8IYL - chains J and E of the 42 polymer chains in the assembly; structure by electron microscopy, 3.00 A resolution.

== Chain J (and E) ==
Molecule: Tip attachment protein J
Organism: Escherichia phage lambda
Notes: chain E of this document is another copy of the same molecule, construct and numbering; everything in this record applies to it too
UniProt: P03749 (TIPJ_LAMBD); residue numbers follow UniProt; this construct covers 1-1132
Sequence (1132 residues; row label = number of the first residue in the row):
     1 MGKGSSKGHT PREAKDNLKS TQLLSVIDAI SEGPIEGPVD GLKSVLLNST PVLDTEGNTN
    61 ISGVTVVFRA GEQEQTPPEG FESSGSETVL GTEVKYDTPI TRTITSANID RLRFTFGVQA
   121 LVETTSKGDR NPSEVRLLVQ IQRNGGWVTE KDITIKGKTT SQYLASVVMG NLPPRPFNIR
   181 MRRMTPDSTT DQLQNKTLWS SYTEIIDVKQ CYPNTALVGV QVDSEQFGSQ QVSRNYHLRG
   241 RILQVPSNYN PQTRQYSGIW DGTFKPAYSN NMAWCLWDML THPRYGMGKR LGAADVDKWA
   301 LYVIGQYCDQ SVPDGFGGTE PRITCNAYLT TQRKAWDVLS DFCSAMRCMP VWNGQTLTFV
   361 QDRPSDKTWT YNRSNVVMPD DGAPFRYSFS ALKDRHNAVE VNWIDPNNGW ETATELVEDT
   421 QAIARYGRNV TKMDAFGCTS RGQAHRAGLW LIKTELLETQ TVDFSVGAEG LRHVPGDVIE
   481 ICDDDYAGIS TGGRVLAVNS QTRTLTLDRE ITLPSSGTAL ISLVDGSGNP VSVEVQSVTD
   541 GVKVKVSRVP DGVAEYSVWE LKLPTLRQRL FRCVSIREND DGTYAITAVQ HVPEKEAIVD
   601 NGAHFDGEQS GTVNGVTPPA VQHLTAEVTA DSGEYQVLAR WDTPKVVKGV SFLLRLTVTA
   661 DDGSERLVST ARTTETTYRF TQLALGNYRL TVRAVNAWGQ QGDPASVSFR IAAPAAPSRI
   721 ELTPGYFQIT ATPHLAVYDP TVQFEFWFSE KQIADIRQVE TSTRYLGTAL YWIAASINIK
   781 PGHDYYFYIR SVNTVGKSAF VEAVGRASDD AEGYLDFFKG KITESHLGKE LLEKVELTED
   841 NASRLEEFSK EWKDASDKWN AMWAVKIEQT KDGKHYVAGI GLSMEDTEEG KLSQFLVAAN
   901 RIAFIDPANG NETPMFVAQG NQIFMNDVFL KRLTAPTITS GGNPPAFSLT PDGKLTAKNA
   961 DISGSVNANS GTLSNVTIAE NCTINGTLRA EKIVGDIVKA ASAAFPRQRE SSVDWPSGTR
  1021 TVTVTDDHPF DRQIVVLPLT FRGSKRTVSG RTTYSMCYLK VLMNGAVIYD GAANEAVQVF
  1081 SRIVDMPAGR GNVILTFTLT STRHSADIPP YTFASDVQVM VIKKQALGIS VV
Unresolved in the structure: 862-1132

== Interface between chain J and chain E ==
Pairs across the interface (65):
  Lys19(J) - Thr676(E)  hydrogen bond
  Ser20(J) - Trp641(E)
  Ser20(J) - Asp642(E)  hydrogen bond
  Ser20(J) - Thr676(E)  hydrogen bond
  Gln22(J) - Thr643(E)  hydrogen bond
  Gln22(J) - Val650(E)
  Gln22(J) - Phe652(E)
  Glu82(J) - Lys645(E)  salt bridge
  Lys127(J) - Tyr738(E)
  Gly128(J) - Tyr738(E)
  Thr159(J) - Glu627(E)
  Thr160(J) - Glu627(E)  hydrogen bond (backbone-side chain)
  Ser161(J) - Ala626(E)
  Ser161(J) - Glu627(E)  hydrogen bond
  Gln162(J) - Thr625(E)
  Leu164(J) - His623(E)
  Ser229(J) - Thr674(E)
  Gln231(J) - Lys648(E)  hydrogen bond
  Arg290(J) - Lys393(E)
  Gln332(J) - Lys432(E)  hydrogen bond
  Gln682(J) - Arg679(E)  hydrogen bond
  Tyr726(J) - Tyr726(E)  hydrophobic
  Tyr726(J) - Tyr814(E)
  Tyr726(J) - Phe818(E)
  Phe727(J) - Gly813(E)
  Phe727(J) - Tyr814(E)  hydrophobic
  Tyr771(J) - Tyr771(E)
  Trp772(J) - Tyr771(E)  hydrophobic
  Ile777(J) - Pro724(E)
  Ile777(J) - Gly725(E)
  Ile777(J) - Tyr814(E)
  Pro781(J) - Phe817(E)
  Asp810(J) - Phe817(E)
  Asp810(J) - Phe818(E)
  Asp810(J) - Lys821(E)  hydrogen bond (backbone-side chain)
  Leu815(J) - Phe818(E)  hydrophobic
  Leu815(J) - Lys821(E)
  Leu815(J) - Ile822(E)  hydrophobic
  Leu815(J) - His826(E)
  Phe818(J) - Phe818(E)  hydrophobic
  Phe818(J) - His826(E)
  Lys819(J) - Ser825(E)
  Lys819(J) - His826(E)
  Gly820(J) - Ser825(E)  hydrogen bond (backbone-backbone)
  Gly820(J) - His826(E)  hydrogen bond (backbone-backbone)
  Gly820(J) - Leu827(E)
  Lys821(J) - His826(E)  hydrogen bond (backbone-backbone)
  Lys821(J) - Leu827(E)
  Ile822(J) - His826(E)  hydrogen bond (backbone-backbone)
  Ile822(J) - Leu827(E)
  Ile822(J) - Gly828(E)  hydrogen bond (backbone-backbone)
  Thr823(J) - Gly828(E)
  Thr823(J) - Leu831(E)
  Thr838(J) - Lys834(E)
  Thr838(J) - Thr838(E)
  Asn841(J) - Asn841(E)
  Ala842(J) - Asn841(E)
  Ala842(J) - Arg844(E)  hydrogen bond (backbone-side chain)
  Leu845(J) - Arg844(E)
  Leu845(J) - Leu845(E)  hydrophobic
  Glu846(J) - Arg844(E)
  Trp852(J) - Trp852(E)  hydrophobic
  Trp859(J) - Ala855(E)
  Trp859(J) - Lys858(E)
  Trp859(J) - Trp859(E)
Other interface residues (no listed pair), chain J (45 interface residues in all): Thr115, Ala775, Lys780, Gly782, Asp809, Ala811, Lys853, Ser856
Other interface residues (no listed pair), chain E (49 interface residues in all): Ser632, Gln636, Thr677, Gln728, Ser808, Glu830, Leu837, Phe848

== Summary ==
Chain J and chain E form an interface of 45 and 49 residues respectively, with 16 hydrogen bonds and 1 salt
bridge. Polar pairs include Glu82(J)-Lys645(E), Lys19(J)-Thr676(E) and Ser20(J)-Asp642(E).
Both chains are Tip attachment protein J (Escherichia phage lambda). Entry 8IYL (Tail tip conformation 2 of
phage lambda tail) was determined by electron microscopy (same publication as 8IYD, 8IYK, 8JVM and 8KGE).
